3MDL - chains A and B; structure by X-ray diffraction, 2.20 A resolution.

Chain A (and B):
Molecule: Prostaglandin G/H synthase 2
Source organism: Mus musculus
Notes: EC 1.14.99.1; fragment: to 599; chain B of this document is another copy of the same molecule, construct and numbering; everything in this record applies to it too
UniProt: Q05769 (PGH2_MOUSE); the construct lacks a stretch of the UniProt sequence, so the offset changes along the chain: 35-105 = UniProt 20-90; 106-613 = UniProt 92-599
Sequence (587 residues; numbered 28 to 613 plus 1 insertion-coded residue; the number before each row is that of its first residue):
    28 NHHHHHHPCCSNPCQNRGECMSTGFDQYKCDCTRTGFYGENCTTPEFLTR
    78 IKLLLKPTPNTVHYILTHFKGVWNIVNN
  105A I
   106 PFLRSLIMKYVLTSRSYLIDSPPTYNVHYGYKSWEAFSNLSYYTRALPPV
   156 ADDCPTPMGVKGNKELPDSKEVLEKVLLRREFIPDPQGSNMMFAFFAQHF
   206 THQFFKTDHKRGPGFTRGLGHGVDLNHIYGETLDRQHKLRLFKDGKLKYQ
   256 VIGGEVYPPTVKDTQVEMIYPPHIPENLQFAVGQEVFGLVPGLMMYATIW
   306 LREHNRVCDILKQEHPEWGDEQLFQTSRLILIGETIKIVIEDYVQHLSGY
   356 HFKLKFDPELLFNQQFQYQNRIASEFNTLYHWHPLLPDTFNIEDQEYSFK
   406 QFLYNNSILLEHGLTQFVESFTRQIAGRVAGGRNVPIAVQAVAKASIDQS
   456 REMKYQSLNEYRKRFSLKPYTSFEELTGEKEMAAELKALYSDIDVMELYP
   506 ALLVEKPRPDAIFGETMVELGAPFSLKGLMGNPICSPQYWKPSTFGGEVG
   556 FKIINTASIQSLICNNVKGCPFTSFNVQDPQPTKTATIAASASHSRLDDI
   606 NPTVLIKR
Unresolved in the structure: 28-32, 584-613 (chain B: 28-32, 583-613)
Construct notes: expression tag (28-34); engineered mutation Ala594 (Asn580 in Q05769)
UniProt features mapped onto this chain:
  - active site: His207 (Proton acceptor), Tyr385 (For cyclooxygenase activity)
  - binding site (substrate): Arg120, Tyr355
  - binding site (heme b): His388
  - site: Ser530 (Aspirin-acetylated serine), Asn606 (Not glycosylated)
  - modified residue: Cys540 (S-nitrosocysteine), Ser579 (O-acetylserine)
  - glycosylation (N-linked (GlcNAc...) asparagine): Asn68, Asn144, Asn410
Disulfides: Cys36-Cys47, Cys37-Cys159, Cys41-Cys57, Cys59-Cys69, Cys569-Cys575
Covalent attachments: N-acetylglucosamine (NAG) linked to Asn68, Asn144, Asn410
Ion coordination: protoporphyrin IX containing co Co near His388 (its only coordinating residue here)
Ligand contacts:
  - 1AG ((2S)-2,3-dihydroxypropyl (5Z,8Z,11Z,14Z)-icosa-5,8,11,14-tetraenoate): Met113, Val116, Leu117, Arg120, Phe205, Phe209, Val344, Ile345, Tyr348, Val349, Leu352, Ser353, Tyr355, Phe381, Leu384, Tyr385, Trp387, Phe518, Met522, Val523, Gly526, Ala527, Ser530, Leu531, Gly533, Leu534
  - acrylic acid (AKR), molecule 1: Thr237, Asp239, Arg240, Lys243, Gln270, Val271, Glu272
  - acrylic acid (AKR), molecule 2: Ser477, Phe478, Glu479, Lys492
  - protoporphyrin IX containing co (COH): Tyr148, Ala199, Phe200, Ala202, Gln203, Thr206, His207, Phe210, Lys211, Thr212, His214, Leu294, Val295, Asn382, Tyr385, His386, Trp387, His388, Leu390, Leu391, Phe404, Leu408, Val444, Val447
Reported in the primary citation:
  - binding site for 1AG: Arg120, Tyr355, Ile377, Tyr385, Ala527, Ser530
  - catalytic residues: Tyr385
  - conformationally variable residues (side-chain flip): Leu531
  - specificity-determining residues: Leu531 (proposed by the authors, not directly observed)
  - contacts within the chain: Asn87-Arg513, Arg120-Glu524 (salt bridge)
  - mutagenesis - Y355F: decreased catalytic activity on AA
  - mutagenesis - Y355F: increased catalytic activity on 2-AG
  - mutagenesis - Y355F: increased catalytic activity on 1AG
  - mutagenesis - Y355F (3.1-fold): decreased binding to 2-AG
  - mutagenesis - Y355F (3.1-fold), L531A: increased binding to 2-AG
  - mutagenesis - L531F, L531P: unchanged binding to 2-AG
  - mutagenesis - L531A (1.4-1.9-fold), L531P (2.8-fold): increased binding to AA
  - mutagenesis - L531F: unchanged binding to 1AG
  - mutagenesis - R513H (2.2- fold), L531F (2-fold): decreased binding to AA
  - mutagenesis - R513H, L531T: unchanged catalytic activity on 2-AG
  - mutagenesis - R513H: unchanged catalytic activity on AA
  - mutagenesis - R513H: unchanged catalytic activity on 1AG

Interface between chain A and chain B:
Pairs across the interface - 115 pairs, chain A then chain B:
  Arg44(A) - Gln543(B)
  Glu46(A) - Gln543(B)
  Glu46(A) - Lys546(B)  salt bridge
  Glu46(A) - Ser548(B)  hydrogen bond
  Met48(A) - His320(B)
  Met48(A) - Gly551(B)
  Met48(A) - Gly552(B)
  Ser49(A) - His320(B)  hydrogen bond (backbone-side chain)
  Ser49(A) - Glu322(B)  hydrogen bond
  Ser49(A) - Trp323(B)  hydrogen bond
  Thr50(A) - Glu319(B)
  Thr50(A) - Glu322(B)
  Gly51(A) - Glu322(B)  hydrogen bond (backbone-side chain)
  Phe52(A) - Pro321(B)
  Phe52(A) - Glu322(B)
  Asp58(A) - Lys546(B)
  Asp58(A) - Pro547(B)
  Asp58(A) - Ser548(B)  hydrogen bond
  Thr60(A) - Lys546(B)
  Thr60(A) - Pro547(B)
  Arg61(A) - Phe367(B)
  Arg61(A) - Pro542(B)  hydrogen bond (side chain-backbone)
  Arg61(A) - Trp545(B)  hydrogen bond (side chain-backbone)
  Arg61(A) - Lys546(B)
  Asp125(A) - Gln543(B)  hydrogen bond
  Pro127(A) - Tyr373(B)  hydrophobic
  Pro127(A) - Pro538(B)  hydrophobic
  Pro127(A) - Ser541(B)
  Pro128(A) - Tyr544(B)  hydrogen bond (backbone-side chain)
  Thr129(A) - Tyr544(B)
  Tyr134(A) - Glu326(B)  hydrogen bond
  Tyr134(A) - Gln330(B)
  Tyr136(A) - Glu326(B)
  Tyr136(A) - Gln327(B)  hydrogen bond (side chain-backbone)
  Tyr136(A) - Gln330(B)
  Lys137(A) - Leu334(B)
  Lys137(A) - Gln543(B)
  Lys137(A) - Tyr544(B)
  Lys137(A) - Thr549(B)
  Ser138(A) - Gln330(B)
  Trp139(A) - Asp229(B)
  Trp139(A) - Gln330(B)
  Trp139(A) - Arg333(B)
  Trp139(A) - Leu334(B)
  Trp139(A) - Ile337(B)  hydrophobic
  Trp139(A) - Asn537(B)
  Trp139(A) - Pro538(B)  hydrophobic
  Glu140(A) - Leu238(B)
  Glu140(A) - Gln330(B)
  Phe142(A) - Pro538(B)  hydrophobic
  Phe142(A) - Tyr544(B)
  Asp229(A) - Trp139(B)
  Leu238(A) - Glu140(B)
  His320(A) - Met48(B)
  His320(A) - Ser49(B)  hydrogen bond (side chain-backbone)
  Pro321(A) - Phe52(B)
  Glu322(A) - Ser49(B)  hydrogen bond
  Glu322(A) - Thr50(B)
  Glu322(A) - Gly51(B)  hydrogen bond (side chain-backbone)
  Glu322(A) - Phe52(B)
  Trp323(A) - Ser49(B)  hydrogen bond
  Glu326(A) - Tyr134(B)  hydrogen bond
  Glu326(A) - Tyr136(B)
  Gln327(A) - Tyr136(B)  hydrogen bond (backbone-side chain)
  Gln330(A) - Tyr134(B)
  Gln330(A) - Tyr136(B)
  Gln330(A) - Ser138(B)
  Gln330(A) - Trp139(B)
  Gln330(A) - Glu140(B)
  Arg333(A) - Trp139(B)
  Leu334(A) - Lys137(B)
  Leu334(A) - Trp139(B)
  Ile337(A) - Trp139(B)  hydrophobic
  Phe367(A) - Arg61(B)
  Phe367(A) - Gln370(B)  hydrogen bond (backbone-side chain)
  Asn368(A) - Gln370(B)
  Gln369(A) - Gln370(B)  hydrogen bond (backbone-side chain)
  Gln370(A) - Leu366(B)
  Gln370(A) - Phe367(B)  hydrogen bond (side chain-backbone)
  Gln370(A) - Asn368(B)
  Gln370(A) - Gln369(B)  hydrogen bond (side chain-backbone)
  Phe371(A) - Gln372(B)  hydrogen bond (backbone-side chain)
  Gln372(A) - Phe371(B)  hydrogen bond (side chain-backbone)
  Gln372(A) - Gln372(B)
  Gln372(A) - Tyr373(B)  hydrogen bond (side chain-backbone)
  Tyr373(A) - Pro127(B)  hydrophobic
  Tyr373(A) - Gln372(B)  hydrogen bond (backbone-side chain)
  Tyr373(A) - Gln374(B)
  Gln374(A) - Tyr373(B)  hydrogen bond (side chain-backbone)
  Gln374(A) - Gln374(B)
  Asn537(A) - Trp139(B)
  Pro538(A) - Pro127(B)  hydrophobic
  Pro538(A) - Trp139(B)  hydrophobic
  Pro538(A) - Phe142(B)  hydrophobic
  Ser541(A) - Pro127(B)
  Pro542(A) - Arg61(B)  hydrogen bond (backbone-side chain)
  Gln543(A) - Arg44(B)
  Gln543(A) - Asp125(B)  hydrogen bond
  Gln543(A) - Lys137(B)  hydrogen bond (backbone-side chain)
  Tyr544(A) - Pro128(B)  hydrogen bond (side chain-backbone)
  Tyr544(A) - Thr129(B)
  Tyr544(A) - Lys137(B)
  Tyr544(A) - Phe142(B)
  Trp545(A) - Arg61(B)  hydrogen bond (backbone-side chain)
  Lys546(A) - Glu46(B)  salt bridge
  Lys546(A) - Asp58(B)
  Lys546(A) - Thr60(B)
  Lys546(A) - Arg61(B)
  Pro547(A) - Asp58(B)
  Pro547(A) - Thr60(B)
  Ser548(A) - Glu46(B)
  Ser548(A) - Asp58(B)  hydrogen bond
  Thr549(A) - Lys137(B)  hydrogen bond
  Gly551(A) - Met48(B)
  Gly552(A) - Met48(B)
Interface residues without a listed pair, chain A (57 interface residues in all): Leu145, Val228, Leu366
Interface residues without a listed pair, chain B (59 interface residues in all): Leu145, Val228, Glu364

Overview:
Chain A and chain B form an interface of 57 and 59 residues respectively; the contacts include 34 hydrogen
bonds and 2 salt bridges. Polar contacts include Glu46(A)-Lys546(B), Glu46(A)-Ser548(B) and
Ser49(A)-His320(B). From the paper: the catalytic residue Tyr385(A); Y355F and L531A of chain A increase
binding to 2-AG; 6 substitutions were tested in all.
Chain A and chain B are both Prostaglandin G/H synthase 2 (Mus musculus); the structure, X-ray crystal
structure of 1-arachidonoyl glycerol bound to the cyclooxygenase channel of cyclooxygenase-2, was determined
by X-ray diffraction (same publication as 3OLT and 3OLU).
